Entry 4W4O (X-ray diffraction, 1.80 A resolution); this record covers chains A and B of the 3 polymer chains in the assembly.

# Chain A (and B)
Name: Ig gamma-1 chain C region
From: Homo sapiens
Notes: chain B of this document is another copy of the same molecule, construct and numbering; everything in this record applies to it too
Reference sequence: P01857 (IGHG1_HUMAN); residues 224-447 here correspond to UniProt positions 107-330 (UniProt number = residue number - 117)
Sequence (224 residues; row label = number of the first residue in the row):
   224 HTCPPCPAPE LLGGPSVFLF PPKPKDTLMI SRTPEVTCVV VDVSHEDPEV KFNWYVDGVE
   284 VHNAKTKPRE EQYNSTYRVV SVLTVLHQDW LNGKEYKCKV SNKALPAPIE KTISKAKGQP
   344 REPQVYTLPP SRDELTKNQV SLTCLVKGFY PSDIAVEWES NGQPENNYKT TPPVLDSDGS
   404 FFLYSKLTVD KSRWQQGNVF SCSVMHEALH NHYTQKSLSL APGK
Disordered / not traced: 224-231, 447 (chain B: 224-234, 444-447)
Cystine bridges: Cys261-Cys321, Cys367-Cys425
Covalently attached groups: glycan linked to Asn297
Construct notes: conflict Ala444 (Ser327 in P01857)
Metal / ion sites: Zn2+ site 1: His268, Glu294 (shared with 1 residue of chain C); Zn2+ site 2: His310, His433 (together with acetate ion); Zn2+ site 3 near His435 (its only coordinating residue here)
Swiss-Prot annotation at these positions:
  - glycosylation: Asn297 (N-linked (GlcNAc...) (complex) asparagine)
From the paper describing this entry:
  - conformationally variable residues (domain motion, order/disorder transition): Pro232 to Pro238, Pro329
  - post-translational modification sites: Asn297 (citing earlier work)

# How chain A and chain B interact
Pairs across the interface (52):
  Leu234(A) - Leu235(B)  hydrophobic
  Gln347(A) - Lys360(B)  hydrogen bond
  Tyr349(A) - Ser354(B)
  Tyr349(A) - Asp356(B)
  Tyr349(A) - Glu357(B)
  Tyr349(A) - Lys360(B)
  Thr350(A) - Ser354(B)
  Leu351(A) - Leu351(B)  hydrophobic
  Leu351(A) - Pro352(B)
  Leu351(A) - Ser354(B)
  Leu351(A) - Thr366(B)
  Pro352(A) - Leu351(B)
  Ser354(A) - Tyr349(B)
  Ser354(A) - Thr350(B)
  Ser354(A) - Leu351(B)
  Asp356(A) - Tyr349(B)
  Asp356(A) - Lys439(B)  salt bridge
  Glu357(A) - Tyr349(B)
  Glu357(A) - Lys370(B)
  Lys360(A) - Gln347(B)
  Lys360(A) - Tyr349(B)
  Ser364(A) - Leu368(B)
  Ser364(A) - Lys370(B)
  Thr366(A) - Leu351(B)
  Thr366(A) - Tyr407(B)  hydrogen bond
  Leu368(A) - Ser364(B)
  Leu368(A) - Lys409(B)
  Lys370(A) - Glu357(B)
  Lys370(A) - Ser364(B)
  Lys392(A) - Leu398(B)
  Lys392(A) - Asp399(B)
  Lys392(A) - Ser400(B)
  Lys392(A) - Phe405(B)
  Thr394(A) - Thr394(B)
  Thr394(A) - Val397(B)
  Pro395(A) - Val397(B)
  Val397(A) - Thr394(B)
  Leu398(A) - Lys392(B)
  Asp399(A) - Lys392(B)
  Asp399(A) - Lys409(B)  salt bridge
  Ser400(A) - Asn390(B)
  Ser400(A) - Lys392(B)
  Phe405(A) - Lys392(B)
  Phe405(A) - Lys409(B)
  Tyr407(A) - Thr366(B)  hydrogen bond
  Tyr407(A) - Tyr407(B)  hydrophobic
  Tyr407(A) - Lys409(B)
  Lys409(A) - Leu368(B)
  Lys409(A) - Asp399(B)  salt bridge
  Lys409(A) - Phe405(B)
  Lys409(A) - Tyr407(B)
  Lys439(A) - Asp356(B)  salt bridge
Also at the interface, not in a pair above, chain A (29 interface residues in all): Pro353, Asn390, Thr393, Ser408
Also at the interface, not in a pair above, chain B (29 interface residues in all): Pro353, Thr393, Pro395, Ser408

# Summary
The chain A/chain B interface involves 29 residues from each chain, with 3 hydrogen bonds and 4 salt bridges.
Among the polar pairs are Asp356(A)-Lys439(B), Asp399(A)-Lys409(B) and Gln347(A)-Lys360(B). His268(A) and
Glu294(A) form the Zn2+ site 1. The paper reports a modification site at Asn297(A); conformational variability
at Pro232(A) and Pro329(A).
Both chains are Ig gamma-1 chain C region (Homo sapiens). Entry 4W4O (High-resolution crystal structure of Fc
bound to its human receptor Fc-gamma-RI) was determined by X-ray diffraction together with 4W4N from the same
study.
